Entry 4HT6 (X-ray diffraction, 1.90 A resolution); this record covers chains A and B.

[Chain A]
Name: Dynein light chain 1, cytoplasmic
Source organism: Saccharomyces cerevisiae
UniProt: Q02647 (DYL1_YEAST); numbering as in UniProt (aligned over 1-92)
Sequence (97 residues; each row starts with the number of its first residue; numbers below 1 keep their minus sign (Gly-4 is residue -4)):
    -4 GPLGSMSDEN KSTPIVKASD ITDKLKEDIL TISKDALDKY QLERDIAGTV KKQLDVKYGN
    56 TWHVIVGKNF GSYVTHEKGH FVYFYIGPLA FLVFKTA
Unresolved in the structure: -4 to 6
Construct notes: expression tag (-4 to 0)
Reported in the primary citation:
  - mutagenesis - H58K, F76K/Y78E: abolished binding to WD repeat-containing protein PAC11 (chain B)

[Chain B]
Name: WD repeat-containing protein PAC11
UniProt: P40960 (PAC11_YEAST); residue numbers follow UniProt; this construct covers 75-85
Sequence (11 residues; each row starts with the number of its first residue):
    75 ITYDKGIQTD Q

[Chain A / chain B interface]
Contacting residue pairs (33):
  Asp15(A) - Tyr77(B)
  Lys63(A) - Thr83(B)
  Lys63(A) - Gln85(B)
  Asn64(A) - Thr83(B)
  Asn64(A) - Gln85(B)  hydrogen bond (side chain-backbone)
  Phe65(A) - Ile81(B)  hydrophobic
  Phe65(A) - Gln82(B)  hydrogen bond (backbone-side chain)
  Phe65(A) - Thr83(B)  hydrogen bond (backbone-backbone)
  Gly66(A) - Ile81(B)
  Gly66(A) - Gln82(B)
  Ser67(A) - Lys79(B)
  Ser67(A) - Gly80(B)
  Ser67(A) - Ile81(B)  hydrogen bond (backbone-backbone)
  Tyr68(A) - Asp78(B)
  Tyr68(A) - Lys79(B)
  Tyr68(A) - Gly80(B)
  Val69(A) - Asp78(B)
  Val69(A) - Lys79(B)  hydrogen bond (backbone-backbone)
  Thr70(A) - Thr76(B)
  Thr70(A) - Tyr77(B)
  Thr70(A) - Asp78(B)  hydrogen bond
  His71(A) - Thr76(B)
  His71(A) - Tyr77(B)  hydrogen bond (backbone-backbone)
  Glu72(A) - Ile75(B)
  Lys73(A) - Ile75(B)  hydrogen bond (backbone-backbone)
  Lys73(A) - Tyr77(B)
  Phe76(A) - Lys79(B)
  Tyr78(A) - Ile81(B)  hydrophobic
  Tyr78(A) - Gln82(B)  hydrogen bond (side chain-backbone)
  Tyr78(A) - Thr83(B)
  Tyr80(A) - Thr83(B)
  Tyr80(A) - Asp84(B)  hydrogen bond (side chain-backbone)
  Ala85(A) - Thr83(B)
Interface residues without a listed pair, chain A (19 interface residues in all): Ala13, Gly62, Leu87
Interface features reported in the paper:
  - interface residues, chain A: Phe76(A), Tyr78(A)
  - interface residues, chain B: Gln82(B), Thr83(B)

[Overview]
Chain A and chain B form an interface of 19 and 11 residues respectively, with 10 hydrogen bonds. Polar
contacts include Asn64(A)-Gln85(B), Phe65(A)-Gln82(B) and Thr70(A)-Asp78(B). The paper reports that H58K and
F76K/Y78E of chain A abolish binding to WD repeat-containing protein PAC11 (chain B); interface residues
Phe76(A), Tyr78(A) and Gln82(B) among others.
Chain A is Dynein light chain 1, cytoplasmic (Saccharomyces cerevisiae) and chain B is WD repeat-containing
protein PAC11; the structure, The Structure of a Yeast Dynein Dyn2-Pac11 Complex and Effect on Single Molecule
Dynein Motor Activity, was determined by X-ray diffraction.
